Entry 8A3T (electron microscopy, 3.50 A resolution); this record covers chains D and P of the 19 polymer chains in the assembly.

Chain D (and P):
Molecule: Anaphase-promoting complex subunit CDC23
From: Saccharomyces cerevisiae
Notes: chain P of this document is another copy of the same molecule, construct and numbering; everything in this record applies to it too
Reference sequence: P16522 (CDC23_YEAST); numbering as in UniProt (aligned over 1-626)
Chain sequence (626 residues; numbered 1 to 626; the number before each row is that of its first residue):
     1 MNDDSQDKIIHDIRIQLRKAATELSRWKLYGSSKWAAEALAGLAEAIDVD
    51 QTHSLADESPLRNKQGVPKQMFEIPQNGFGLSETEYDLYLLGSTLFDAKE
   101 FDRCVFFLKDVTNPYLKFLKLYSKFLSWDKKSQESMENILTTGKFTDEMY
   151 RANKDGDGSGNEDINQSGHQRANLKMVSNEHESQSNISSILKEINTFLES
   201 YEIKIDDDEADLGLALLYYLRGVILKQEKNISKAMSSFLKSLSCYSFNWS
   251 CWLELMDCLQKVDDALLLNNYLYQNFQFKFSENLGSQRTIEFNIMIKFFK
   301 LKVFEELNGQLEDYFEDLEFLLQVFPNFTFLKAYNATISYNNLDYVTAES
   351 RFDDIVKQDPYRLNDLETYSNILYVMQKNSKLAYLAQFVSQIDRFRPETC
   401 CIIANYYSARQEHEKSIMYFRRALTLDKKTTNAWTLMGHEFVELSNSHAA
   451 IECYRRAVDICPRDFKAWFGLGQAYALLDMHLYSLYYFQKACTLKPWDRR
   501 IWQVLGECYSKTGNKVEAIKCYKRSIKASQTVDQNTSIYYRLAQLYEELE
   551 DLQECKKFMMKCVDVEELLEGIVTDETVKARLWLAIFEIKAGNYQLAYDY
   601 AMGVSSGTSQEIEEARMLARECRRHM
Disordered / not traced: 1-3, 47-73, 148-183 (chain P: 1-5, 45-74, 147-181)
UniProt features mapped onto this chain:
  - modified residue: Ser59 (Phosphoserine)
  - mutagenesis: Ala39 (A39T: In CDC23-50; G2/M cell cycle arrest at 37 degrees Celsius), Gly42 (G42D: In CDC23-54; G2/M cell cycle arrest at 37 degrees Celsius), Gly80 (G80S: In CDC23-44; G2/M cell cycle arrest at 37 degrees Celsius), Glu85 (E85K: In CDC23-51; G2/M cell cycle arrest at 37 degrees Celsius), Ser93 (S93F: In CDC23-52; G2/M cell cycle arrest at 37 degrees Celsius), Thr94 (T94M: In CDC23-4; G2/M cell cycle arrest at 36 degrees Celsius), Arg103 (R103Q: In CDC23-40; G2/M cell cycle arrest at 37 degrees Celsius; when associated with V-573), Pro114 (P114L: In CDC23-53; G2/M cell cycle arrest at 37 degrees Celsius; P114S: In CDC23-41; G2/M cell cycle arrest at 37 degrees Celsius), Ser123 (S123N: In CDC23-6; G2/M cell cycle arrest at 36 degrees Celsius), Gly213 (G213D: In CDC23-47; G2/M cell cycle arrest at 37 degrees Celsius; when associated with W-583), Glu306 (E306K: In CDC23-49; G2/M cell cycle arrest at 37 degrees Celsius; when associated with P-326), Pro326 (P326L: In CDC23-49; G2/M cell cycle arrest at 37 degrees Celsius; when associated with E-306), 7 further mutagenesis entries in UniProt

How chain D and chain P interact:
Residue-residue contacts - 60 pairs, chain D then chain P:
  Arg18(D) with Glu83(P), salt bridge; Leu90(P)
  Ala21(D) with Leu90(P), hydrophobic
  Arg26(D) with Arg26(P)
  Lys28(D) with Lys28(P)
  Tyr30(D) with Asp97(P)
  Ser33(D) with Thr94(P), hydrogen bond
  Lys34(D) with Thr94(P), hydrogen bond (backbone-side chain); Leu95(P)
  Ala37(D) with Leu91(P), hydrophobic; Thr94(P)
  Glu38(D) with Leu91(P); Leu95(P); Arg103(P), salt bridge
  Leu40(D) with Asp87(P)
  Ala41(D) with Leu91(P), hydrophobic
  Ile74(D) with Glu83(P), hydrogen bond (backbone-side chain)
  Asn77(D) with Asn77(P), hydrogen bond
  Glu83(D) with Arg18(P), salt bridge; Pro75(P)
  Asp87(D) with Leu40(P)
  Leu90(D) with Ala21(P); Thr22(P); Ala37(P)
  Leu91(D) with Ala37(P)
  Thr94(D) with Tyr30(P); Ser33(P), hydrogen bond; Lys34(P); Ala37(P)
  Leu95(D) with Lys34(P)
  Asp97(D) with Tyr30(P)
  Glu100(D) with Asn364(P); Arg396(P), salt bridge
  Asp102(D) with Tyr361(P); Ile392(P)
  Arg103(D) with Glu38(P), salt bridge; Thr329(P); Asp359(P), salt bridge; Tyr361(P); Arg362(P)
  Phe106(D) with Gln358(P); Asp359(P); Tyr361(P), hydrophobic
  Phe107(D) with Asp359(P)
  Lys131(D) with Gln391(P); Ile392(P), hydrogen bond (side chain-backbone)
  Glu134(D) with Arg394(P); Phe395(P)
  Gln358(D) with Phe106(P)
  Asp359(D) with Arg103(P), salt bridge; Phe107(P)
  Pro360(D) with Phe106(P)
  Tyr361(D) with Asp102(P); Arg103(P), hydrogen bond (backbone-side chain); Phe106(P), hydrophobic
  Arg362(D) with Arg103(P)
  Gln391(D) with Lys131(P), hydrogen bond (backbone-side chain)
  Ile392(D) with Asp102(P); Lys130(P), hydrogen bond (backbone-side chain)
  Arg396(D) with Glu100(P), salt bridge
Other interface residues (no listed pair), chain D (43 interface residues in all): Thr22, Pro75, Tyr86, Ala98, Lys130, Leu363, Asn364, Asp393
Other interface residues (no listed pair), chain P (45 interface residues in all): Ser25, Ala41, Gln76, Tyr86, Ala98, Pro360, Asp393

Overview:
Chain D and chain P form an interface of 43 and 45 residues respectively; the contacts include 9 hydrogen
bonds and 8 salt bridges. Among the polar pairs are Arg18(D)-Glu83(P), Glu38(D)-Arg103(P) and
Glu100(D)-Arg396(P). UniProt lists 20 mutagenesis sites on chain D.
Both chains are Anaphase-promoting complex subunit CDC23 (Saccharomyces cerevisiae). Entry 8A3T (S. cerevisiae
APC/C-Cdh1 complex) was determined by electron microscopy.
